PDB entry 7PHB | electron microscopy, 4.90 A resolution (low resolution: residue-level contacts below are approximate; hydrogen-bond / salt-bridge calls are withheld) | chains k and 3 of the 56 polymer chains in the assembly

[Chain k]
Molecule: 50S ribosomal protein L15
Organism: Mycoplasma pneumoniae M129
Reference sequence: Q50300 (RL15_MYCPN); numbering as in UniProt (aligned over 1-151)
Amino-acid sequence (151 residues; numbered 1 to 151; the number before each row is that of its first residue):
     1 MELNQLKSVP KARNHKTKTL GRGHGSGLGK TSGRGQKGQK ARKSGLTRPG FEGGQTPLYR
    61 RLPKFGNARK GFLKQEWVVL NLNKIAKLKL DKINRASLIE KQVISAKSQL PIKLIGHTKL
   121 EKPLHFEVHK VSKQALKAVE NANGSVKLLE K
Not modelled in the structure: 1-2, 151

[Chain 3]
Molecule: 23S ribosomal RNA
Organism: Mycoplasma pneumoniae M129
Sequence (2907 nucleotides; each row starts with the number of its first residue):
     1 UACAAUAAGU UACUAAGGGC UUAUGGUGGA UGCCUUGGCA CUAAUAGGCG AUGAAGGACG
    61 UGUUAACCUG CGAUAAGCUU CGGGUAGGUG GUAAGAACCU CAGAUCCGGA GAUUUCCGAA
   121 UGGAGCAAUC CGGUAGUUGG AAACAGCUAU CAUUAAUUGA UGAAUAAAUA GUCAAUUAAA
   181 GCAAUACGUG GUGAAGUGAA ACAUCUCAGU AGCCACAGGA AAAGAAAACG AAUGUGAUUC
   241 CGUGUGUAGU GGCGAGCGAA AGCGGAACAG GCCAAACUUA UCAUUAGAUA GGGGUUGUAG
   301 GGCUUGCAAU GUGGACUUGA AAACGAUAGA AGAAGCUGUU GGAAAGCAGC GCGCAAAAGG
   361 GUGAUAGCCC CGUAUUUGAA AUUGUUUUCA UACCUAGCGA GAUCCCUGAG UAGCUCGGAA
   421 AACGUUAUUU UGAGUGAAUC UGCCCAGACC AUUGGGUAAG CCUAAAUACU AAUUAGUGAC
   481 CGAUAGCGAA ACAGUACCGU GAGGGAAAGG UGAAAAGAAC CCAGAGAUGG GAGUGAAAUA
   541 GAUUCUGAAA CCAUAUGCCU ACAACGUGUC AGAGCACAUU AAUGUGUGAU GGCGUGCGUU
   601 UUGAAGUAUG AGCCGGCGAG UUAUGAUAGC AAGCGUUAGU UAACCAGGAG AUGGGGAGCU
   661 GUAGCGAAAG CGAGUUUUAA AAGAGCGUUU GUUUGUUAUU AUAGACCCGA AACGGGUUGA
   721 GCUAGUCAUG AGCAGGUUGA AGGUUGAGUA ACAUCAACUG GAGGACCGAA CCGACUCUCG
   781 UUGAAACGAU AGCGGAUGAC UUGUGAUUAG GGGUGAAAUU CCAAUCGAAA UCCGUGAUAG
   841 CUGGUUCUCG UCGAAAUAGC UUUAAGGCUA GCGUGAGAUC ACAAAUAAGU GGAGGUAAAG
   901 CUACUGAAUG UAUGAUGGCG CCACCUAGGC GUACUGAAUA CAAUUAAACU CUGAAUGCCA
   961 UUUAUUUUAU UCUCGCAGUC AGACAGUGGG GGAUAAGCUU CAUUGUCAAG AGGGGAAGAG
  1021 CCCAGAUCAU UAAAUAAGGU CCCCAAAAUA UACUAAGUGG AAAAGGAUGU GAAAGUGCUA
  1081 AAACAGCAAG GAUGUUGGCU UAGAAGCAGC CAUCGUUUAA AGAGUGCGUA ACAGCUCACU
  1141 UGUCGAGUGU UUUUGCGCCG AAGAUGUAAC GGGGCUAAGU AUAUUACCGA AUUUAUGGAU
  1201 AAGAUUUAUA UCUUGUGGUA GACGAGCGUU GUAUUGGAGU UGAAGUCAAA GCGUGAGCAU
  1261 UGGUGGAUCC AAUACAAGUG AGAAUGCCGG CAUGAGUAAC GCUUGGGAGU GAGAAUCUCC
  1321 CAAACCGAUU GACUAAGGUU UCCUGGACCA GGGUCGUCCU UCCAGGGUUA GUCUGGACCU
  1381 AAGCUGAGGC UGAAAAGCGU AGGCGAUGGA CAACAGGUUA AUAUUCCUGU ACUUACAGUU
  1441 AGACUGAUGG AGUGACAAAG AAGGUUUUCC ACCCCCAUAA UUGGAUUUGG GGAUAAAUCA
  1501 UAAGGUGGUA CAAUAGGCAA AUCCGUUGUG CAUAACAUUG AGUGAUGAUG UCGAGUGAAU
  1561 GAGUGAUCAA GUAGCGAAGG UGGUAUUAAU CAUGCUUUCA AGAAAAGCUU CUAGGGUUAA
  1621 UCUAGCUGUA ACCAGUACCG AGAACGAACA CACGUAGUCA AGGAGAGGAU CCUAAGGUUA
  1681 GCGAGUGAAC UAUAGCCAAG GAACUCUGCA AAUUAACCCC GUAAGUUAGC GAGAAGGGGU
  1741 GCUUAUGUAA AAGUAAGCCG CAGUGAAGAA CGAGGGGGGA CUGUUUAACU AAAACACAAC
  1801 UCUAUGCCAA ACCGUAAGGU GAUGUAUAUG GGGUGACACC UGCCCAGUGC UGGAAGGUUA
  1861 AAGAAGGAGG UUAGCGCAAG CGAAGCUUUU AACUGAAGCC CCAGUGAACG GCGGCCGUAA
  1921 CUAUAACGGU CCUAAGGUAG CGAAAUUCCU AGUCGGGUAA AUUCCGUCCC GCUUGAAUGG
  1981 UGUAACCAUC UCUUGACUGU CUCGGCUAUA GACUCGGUGA AAUCCAGGUA CGGGUGAAGA
  2041 CACCCGUUAG GCGCAACGGG ACGGAAAGAC CCCGUGAAGC UUUACUGUAG CUUAAUAUUG
  2101 AUCAGGACAU UAUCAUGUAG AGAAUAGGUA GGAGCAAUCG AUGCAAGUUC GCUAGGACUU
  2161 GUUGAUGCGA AAGGUGGAAU ACUACCCUUG GUUGUGUGCU GUUCUAAUUG GUAACUGUUA
  2221 UCCAGUUUCA AGACAGUGUU AGGUGGGCAG UUUGACUGGG GCGGUCGCCU CCUAAAAGGU
  2281 AACGGAGGCG UACAAAGGUA CCUUCAGUAC GGUUGGAAAU CGUAUGUAGA GUGUAAUGGU
  2341 GUAAGGGUGC UUGACUGUGA GACAUACAGG UCGAACAGGU GAGAAAUCAG GUCAUAGUGA
  2401 UCCGGUGGUC CAGUAUGGAA UGGCCAUCGC UCAACGGAUA AAAGCUACUC CGGGGAUAAC
  2461 AGGCUGAUAC UGCCCAAGAG UUCAUAUCGA CGGCAGUGUU UGGCACCUCG AUGUCGACUC
  2521 AUCUCAUCCU CGAGCUGAAG CAGGUUCGAA GGGUUCGGCU GUUCGCCGAU UAAAGAGAUA
  2581 CGUGAGUUGG GUUCAAACCG UCGUGAGACA GGUUGGUCCC UAUCUAUUGU GCCCGUAGGA
  2641 AGAUUGAAGA GUGUUGCUUC UAGUACGAGA GGACCGAAGC GAGGACACCU CUUAUGCUCC
  2701 AGUUGUAGCG CCAGCUGCAC CGCUGGGUAG UAACGUGUCU AUUAGAUAAA CGCUGAAAGC
  2761 AUCUAAGUGU GAAACUAUCU CAAAGAUUAA UCUUCCCAUU UCGCAAGAAA GUAAGAGCCG
  2821 UCAAAGACGA UGACGUUGAU AGGUUACAGG UGUAAGCAUA GUGAUAUGUU GAGCUGAGUA
  2881 AUACUAAUUG CUCGAGGACU UAUUGGA
Not modelled in the structure: 1-7, 923-927, 1560-1569, 2901-2907
Small-molecule neighbours: chloramphenicol (CLM): G2068, A2459, C2460, U2508, A2511, U2512, G2513, U2514

[Chain k / chain 3 interface]
Pairs across the interface (159):
  Gln5(k) - A1233(3)
  Gln5(k) - U1234(3)
  Leu6(k) - U1234(3)
  Leu6(k) - U1235(3)
  Leu6(k) - U1273(3)
  Lys7(k) - U1273(3)
  Ser8(k) - U1273(3)
  Ser8(k) - A1274(3)
  Val9(k) - A1274(3)
  Ala12(k) - C630(3)
  Ala12(k) - A631(3)
  Arg13(k) - G695(3)
  Arg13(k) - A1274(3)
  Arg13(k) - C1275(3)
  Asn14(k) - U696(3)
  Asn14(k) - C1275(3)
  His15(k) - G629(3)
  His15(k) - C630(3)
  His15(k) - U696(3)
  His15(k) - U697(3)
  Lys16(k) - G1224(3)
  Lys16(k) - A1225(3)
  Thr17(k) - U697(3)
  Thr17(k) - A698(3)
  Lys18(k) - A698(3)
  Lys18(k) - A1222(3)
  Lys18(k) - C1223(3)
  Leu20(k) - G620(3)
  Leu20(k) - U846(3)
  Gly21(k) - U846(3)
  Arg22(k) - G620(3)
  Arg22(k) - U846(3)
  Arg22(k) - G1280(3)
  Gly23(k) - U846(3)
  Gly23(k) - C847(3)
  His24(k) - U845(3)
  His24(k) - U846(3)
  Gly25(k) - U848(3)
  Ser26(k) - U848(3)
  Ser26(k) - C849(3)
  Gly27(k) - C849(3)
  Leu28(k) - A1222(3)
  Gly29(k) - U846(3)
  Gly29(k) - A1220(3)
  Lys30(k) - U599(3)
  Lys30(k) - U600(3)
  Lys30(k) - U845(3)
  Lys30(k) - U846(3)
  Thr31(k) - U845(3)
  Thr31(k) - A1220(3)
  Thr31(k) - G1221(3)
  Ser32(k) - G1221(3)
  Gly33(k) - G978(3)
  Gly33(k) - G1221(3)
  Gly33(k) - A1222(3)
  Arg34(k) - G620(3)
  Arg34(k) - C706(3)
  Arg34(k) - G1221(3)
  Gly35(k) - G978(3)
  Gly35(k) - A1220(3)
  Gly35(k) - G1221(3)
  Gln36(k) - U600(3)
  Gln36(k) - U979(3)
  Lys37(k) - U600(3)
  Lys37(k) - C841(3)
  Lys37(k) - U842(3)
  Lys37(k) - G843(3)
  Gly38(k) - G867(3)
  Gln39(k) - A200(3)
  Gln39(k) - G840(3)
  Gln39(k) - G866(3)
  Gln39(k) - G867(3)
  Lys40(k) - G867(3)
  Lys40(k) - C868(3)
  Lys40(k) - G978(3)
  Ala41(k) - C706(3)
  Arg42(k) - G840(3)
  Arg42(k) - C841(3)
  Arg42(k) - U842(3)
  Lys43(k) - A705(3)
  Lys43(k) - C707(3)
  Lys43(k) - G840(3)
  Ser44(k) - A705(3)
  Ser44(k) - A839(3)
  Leu46(k) - A701(3)
  Arg48(k) - A199(3)
  Arg48(k) - A200(3)
  Arg48(k) - A255(3)
  Pro49(k) - A701(3)
  Phe51(k) - A200(3)
  Glu52(k) - G867(3)
  Glu52(k) - C868(3)
  Gly53(k) - G867(3)
  Gly54(k) - U861(3)
  Gln55(k) - C860(3)
  Gln55(k) - U861(3)
  Gln55(k) - A2366(3)
  Gln55(k) - C2367(3)
  Gln55(k) - G2436(3)
  Thr56(k) - G2436(3)
  Thr56(k) - G2437(3)
  Arg60(k) - G254(3)
  Arg60(k) - U2401(3)
  Arg61(k) - A2368(3)
  Arg61(k) - A2400(3)
  Arg61(k) - U2401(3)
  Arg61(k) - G2436(3)
  Arg61(k) - G2437(3)
  Leu62(k) - U2401(3)
  Pro63(k) - U2401(3)
  Pro63(k) - C2402(3)
  Lys64(k) - C2402(3)
  Lys64(k) - C2403(3)
  Phe65(k) - A667(3)
  Gly66(k) - A667(3)
  Gly66(k) - G2423(3)
  Gly66(k) - C2424(3)
  Asn67(k) - G249(3)
  Asn67(k) - G2423(3)
  Ala68(k) - A667(3)
  Ala68(k) - A668(3)
  Ala68(k) - G2423(3)
  Arg69(k) - G249(3)
  Arg69(k) - A668(3)
  Arg69(k) - A669(3)
  Arg69(k) - A2412(3)
  Lys70(k) - G249(3)
  Lys70(k) - U250(3)
  Lys70(k) - U2414(3)
  Lys70(k) - G2422(3)
  Gly71(k) - G249(3)
  Gly71(k) - U2414(3)
  Phe72(k) - U2414(3)
  Leu73(k) - A248(3)
  Lys74(k) - A669(3)
  Lys74(k) - G670(3)
  Asn81(k) - A663(3)
  Lys84(k) - U637(3)
  Lys84(k) - U662(3)
  Ile85(k) - U637(3)
  Lys87(k) - U636(3)
  Lys87(k) - U637(3)
  Leu88(k) - U637(3)
  Ser105(k) - A657(3)
  Lys107(k) - C263(3)
  Lys113(k) - C671(3)
  Lys113(k) - G672(3)
  Ile115(k) - A663(3)
  Ile115(k) - G672(3)
  Ile115(k) - A673(3)
  Gly116(k) - A673(3)
  His117(k) - A673(3)
  His117(k) - G674(3)
  Lys130(k) - C671(3)
  Ser132(k) - G672(3)
  Lys133(k) - G672(3)
  Gln134(k) - A673(3)
  Gln134(k) - G674(3)
  Ala135(k) - A673(3)
Interface residues without a listed pair, chain k (84 interface residues in all): Thr47, Leu58, Tyr59, Val79, Asn83, Lys101, Val103
Interface residues without a listed pair, chain 3 (94 interface residues in all): G262, U601, A619, A638, G658, G661, G666, U689, U690, G859, A977, A1276, U1279, A1283, G2413

[In short]
84 residues of chain k face 94 of chain 3 across their interface. Bound to chain 3: chloramphenicol.
Chain k is 50S ribosomal protein L15 and chain 3 is 23S ribosomal RNA, both from Mycoplasma pneumoniae M129;
the structure, 70S ribosome with A- and P-site tRNAs in chloramphenicol-treated Mycoplasma pneumoniae cells,
was determined by electron microscopy together with 7OOC, 7OOD, 7P6Z, 7PAH, 7PAI, 7PAJ and 23 further entries
from the same study.
